PDB entry 7V02 | electron microscopy, 4.97 A resolution (low resolution: residue-level contacts below are approximate; hydrogen-bond / salt-bridge calls are withheld) | chains A and B of the 9 polymer chains in the assembly

== Chain A (and B) ==
Protein: CRISPR system Cms endoribonuclease Csm3
Organism: Staphylococcus epidermidis RP62A
Notes: chain B of this document is another copy of the same molecule, construct and numbering; everything in this record applies to it too
UniProt: Q5HK91 (Q5HK91_STAEQ); residue numbers follow UniProt; this construct covers 1-214
Amino-acid sequence (214 residues; each row starts with the number of its first residue):
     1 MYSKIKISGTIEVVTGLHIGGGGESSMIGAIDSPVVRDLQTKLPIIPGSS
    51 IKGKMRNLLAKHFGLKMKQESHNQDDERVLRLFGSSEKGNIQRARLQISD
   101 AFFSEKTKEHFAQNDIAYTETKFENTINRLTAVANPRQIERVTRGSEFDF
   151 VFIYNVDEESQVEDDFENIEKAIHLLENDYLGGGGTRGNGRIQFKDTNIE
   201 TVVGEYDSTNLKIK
Unresolved in the structure: 1, 24-31 (chain B: 1, 24-32, 64-75)

== Chain A / chain B interface ==
Contacting residue pairs - 44 pairs, chain A then chain B:
  Tyr2(A) with Leu58(B); Lys61(B); His62(B); Leu175(B)
  Lys4(A) with Leu175(B); Asn178(B)
  Gly21(A) with Phe123(B)
  Arg37(A) with Glu120(B)
  Asp38(A) with Arg144(B)
  Leu39(A) with Ile116(B); Glu120(B)
  Gln40(A) with Arg144(B); Gly145(B)
  Gly48(A) with Arg187(B)
  Ser49(A) with Arg187(B)
  Lys52(A) with Thr186(B); Arg187(B)
  Asn57(A) with Arg129(B)
  Met67(A) with Leu130(B)
  Glu70(A) with Arg129(B); Leu130(B)
  Arg93(A) with Asn57(B)
  Ala94(A) with Thr186(B)
  Gln97(A) with Asp179(B); Tyr180(B)
  Ile98(A) with Gly185(B); Thr186(B); Arg187(B); Gly188(B)
  Ser99(A) with Thr15(B); Gly188(B); Arg191(B)
  Asp100(A) with Thr15(B); Arg141(B); Gly188(B)
  Phe102(A) with Thr15(B); Arg144(B)
  Val151(A) with Arg191(B)
  Ile153(A) with Asn178(B)
  Asp157(A) with Lys61(B)
  Val202(A) with His174(B); Asn178(B)
  Val203(A) with His174(B); Leu175(B)
Also at the interface, not in a pair above, chain A (32 interface residues in all): Thr41, Pro47, Arg56, Leu65, Ser71, Asn73, Leu96
Also at the interface, not in a pair above, chain B (28 interface residues in all): Val14, Thr119, Lys122, Asn128, Thr143

== Overview ==
32 residues of chain A face 28 of chain B across their interface.
Both chains are CRISPR system Cms endoribonuclease Csm3 (Staphylococcus epidermidis RP62A). Entry 7V02
(Staphylococcus epidermidis RP62A CRISPR short effector complex) was determined by electron microscopy
together with 7UZW, 7UZX, 7UZY, 7UZZ, 7V00 and 7V01 from the same study.
